6OUL - chains J and L of the 9 polymer chains in the assembly; structure by electron microscopy, 3.40 A resolution.

== Chain J ==
Name: DNA-directed RNA polymerase subunit beta'
From: Escherichia coli
Notes: EC 2.7.7.6
Reference sequence: U9YPW3 (U9YPW3_ECOLX); numbering as in UniProt (aligned over 2-1407)
Chain sequence (1430 residues; row label = number of the first residue in the row):
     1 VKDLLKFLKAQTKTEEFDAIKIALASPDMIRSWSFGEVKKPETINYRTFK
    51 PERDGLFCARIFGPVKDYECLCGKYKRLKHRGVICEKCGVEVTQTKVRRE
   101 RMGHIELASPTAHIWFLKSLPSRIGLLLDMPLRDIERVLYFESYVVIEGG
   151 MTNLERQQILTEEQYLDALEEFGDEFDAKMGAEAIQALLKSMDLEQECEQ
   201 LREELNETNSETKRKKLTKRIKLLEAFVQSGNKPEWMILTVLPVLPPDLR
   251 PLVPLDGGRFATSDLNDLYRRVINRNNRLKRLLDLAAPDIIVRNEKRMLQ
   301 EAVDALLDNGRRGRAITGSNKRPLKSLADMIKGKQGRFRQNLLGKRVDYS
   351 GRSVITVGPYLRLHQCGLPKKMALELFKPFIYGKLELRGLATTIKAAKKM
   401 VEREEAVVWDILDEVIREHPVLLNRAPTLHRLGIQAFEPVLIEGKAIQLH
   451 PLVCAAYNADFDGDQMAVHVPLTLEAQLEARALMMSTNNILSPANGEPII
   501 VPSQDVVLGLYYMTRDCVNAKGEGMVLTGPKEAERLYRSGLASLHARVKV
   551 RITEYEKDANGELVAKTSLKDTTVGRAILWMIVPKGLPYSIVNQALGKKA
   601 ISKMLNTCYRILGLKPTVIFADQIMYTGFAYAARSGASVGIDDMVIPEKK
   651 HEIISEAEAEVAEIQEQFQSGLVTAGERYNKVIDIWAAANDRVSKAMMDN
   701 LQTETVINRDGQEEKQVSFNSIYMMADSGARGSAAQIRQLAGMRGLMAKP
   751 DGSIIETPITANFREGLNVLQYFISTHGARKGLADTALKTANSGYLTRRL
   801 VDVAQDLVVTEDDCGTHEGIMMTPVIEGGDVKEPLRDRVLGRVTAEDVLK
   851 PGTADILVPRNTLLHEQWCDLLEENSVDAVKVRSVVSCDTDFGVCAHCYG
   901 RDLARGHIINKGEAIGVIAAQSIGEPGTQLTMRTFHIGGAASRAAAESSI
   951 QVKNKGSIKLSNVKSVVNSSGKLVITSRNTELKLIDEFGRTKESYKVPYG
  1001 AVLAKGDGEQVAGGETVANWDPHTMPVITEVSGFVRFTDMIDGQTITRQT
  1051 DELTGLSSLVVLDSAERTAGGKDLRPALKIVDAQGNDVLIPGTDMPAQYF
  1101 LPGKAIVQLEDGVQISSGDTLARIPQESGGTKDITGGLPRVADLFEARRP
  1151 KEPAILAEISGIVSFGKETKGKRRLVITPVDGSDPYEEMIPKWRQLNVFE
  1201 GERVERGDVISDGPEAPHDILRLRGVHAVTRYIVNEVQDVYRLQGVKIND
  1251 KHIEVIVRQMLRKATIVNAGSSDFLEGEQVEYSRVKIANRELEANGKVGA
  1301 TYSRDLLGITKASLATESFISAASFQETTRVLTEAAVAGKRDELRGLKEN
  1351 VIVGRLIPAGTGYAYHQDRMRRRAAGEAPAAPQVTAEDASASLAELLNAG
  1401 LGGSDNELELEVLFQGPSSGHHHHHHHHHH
Not modelled in the structure: 1-15, 932-947, 1127-1133, 1376-1430
Construct notes: expression tag (1, 1408-1430)
Bound ions: Zn2+ site 1: Cys70, Cys72, Cys85, Cys88; Mg2+ near Asp464 (its only coordinating residue here); Zn2+ site 2: Cys814, Cys888, Cys895, Cys898
Ligand contacts: chapso (1N7): Leu255, Gly257, Arg259

== Chain L ==
Name: RNA polymerase sigma factor RpoD
From: Escherichia coli
Reference sequence: Q0P6L9 (Q0P6L9_ECOLX); residues 1-613 here = UniProt positions 1-613
Chain sequence (616 residues; row label = number of the first residue in the row; numbers below 1 keep their minus sign (Ser-2 is residue -2)):
    -2 SEFMEQNPQSQLKLLVTRGKEQGYLTYAEVNDHLPEDIVDSDQIEDIIQM
    48 INDMGIQVMEEAPDADDLMLAENTADEDAAEAAAQVLSSVESEIGRTTDP
    98 VRMYMREMGTVELLTREGEIDIAKRIEDGINQVQCSVAEYPEAITYLLEQ
   148 YDRVEAEEARLSDLITGFVDPNAEEDLAPTATHVGSELSQEDLDDDEDED
   198 EEDGDDDSADDDNSIDPELAREKFAELRAQYVVTRDTIKAKGRSHATAQE
   248 EILKLSEVFKQFRLVPKQFDYLVNSMRVMMDRVRTQERLIMKLCVEQCKM
   298 PKKNFITLFTGNETSDTWFNAAIAMNKPWSEKLHDVSEEVHRALQKLQQI
   348 EEETGLTIEQVKDINRRMSIGEAKARRAKKEMVEANLRLVISIAKKYTNR
   398 GLQFLDLIQEGNIGLMKAVDKFEYRRGYKFSTYATWWIRQAITRSIADQA
   448 RTIRIPVHMIETINKLNRISRQMLQEMGREPTPEELAERMLMPEDKIRKV
   498 LKIAKEPISMETPIGDDEDSHLGDFIEDTTLELPLDSATTESLRAATHDV
   548 LAGLTAREAKVLRMRFGIDMNTDYTLEEVGKQFDVTRERIRQIEAKALRK
   598 LRHPSRSEVLRSFLDD
Not modelled in the structure: -2 to 89, 167-213, 237-242
Construct notes: expression tag (-2 to 0)
Ligand contacts:
  - chapso (1N7), molecule 1: Ile505, Thr509, Pro510, Ile511
  - chapso (1N7), molecule 2: Ile511, Asp513, Phe522

== How chain J and chain L interact ==
Contacting residue pairs - 92 pairs, chain J then chain L:
  Glu42(J) with Arg451(L), salt bridge
  Thr43(J) with Thr449(L), hydrogen bond (side chain-backbone); Ile450(L)
  Ile44(J) with Ile450(L), hydrophobic
  Tyr46(J) with Arg451(L); Pro453(L); Ile500(L), hydrophobic
  Leu78(J) with Asn568(L)
  Lys79(J) with Asn568(L); Thr569(L); Asp570(L), salt bridge
  Arg137(J) with Ile91(L)
  Tyr140(J) with Thr94(L); Thr95(L); Met100(L), hydrophobic
  Phe141(J) with Glu104(L)
  Glu142(J) with Ile91(L); Met100(L); Arg103(L), salt bridge
  Ser143(J) with Ile91(L)
  Pro251(J) with Met507(L)
  Leu252(J) with Thr449(L)
  Val253(J) with Ile523(L), hydrophobic
  Gly258(J) with Ala501(L)
  Arg259(J) with Lys502(L); Glu503(L), hydrogen bond (side chain-backbone); Ile505(L)
  Phe260(J) with Pro504(L); Ile505(L), hydrogen bond (backbone-backbone)
  Ala261(J) with Ile505(L); Met507(L); Ile523(L), hydrophobic
  Thr262(J) with Pro504(L); Ile505(L), hydrogen bond (backbone-backbone); Ser506(L); Met507(L), hydrogen bond (backbone-backbone)
  Asp264(J) with Ser506(L), hydrogen bond; Glu508(L)
  Arg270(J) with Thr449(L), hydrogen bond
  Asn274(J) with Gln446(L)
  Arg275(J) with Gln400(L); Asp403(L), salt bridge
  Arg278(J) with Asp403(L), salt bridge; Gln406(L); Glu407(L), salt bridge; Ile410(L); Gln446(L)
  Leu282(J) with Gln406(L); Ile410(L), hydrophobic
  Leu285(J) with Met413(L), hydrophobic
  Ala286(J) with Arg373(L)
  Ala287(J) with Arg373(L), hydrogen bond (backbone-side chain); Met413(L), hydrophobic
  Pro288(J) with Lys377(L); Met413(L)
  Asp289(J) with Lys377(L), salt bridge
  Ile290(J) with Glu104(L); Met105(L); Leu384(L), hydrophobic
  Ile291(J) with Gln406(L), hydrogen bond (backbone-side chain); Asn409(L)
  Asn294(J) with Tyr101(L); Leu402(L); Gln406(L)
  Glu295(J) with Gln406(L)
  Arg297(J) with Met100(L), hydrogen bond (side chain-backbone); Tyr101(L); Glu104(L), salt bridge
  Met298(J) with Leu402(L); Asp403(L); Gln406(L)
  Glu301(J) with Pro97(L)
  Gly313(J) with Thr95(L)
  Arg314(J) with Asp96(L), salt bridge
  Asn320(J) with Ser506(L)
  Arg322(J) with Pro510(L)
  Lys325(J) with Glu508(L), salt bridge; His518(L)
  Gln335(J) with Asp516(L), hydrogen bond (side chain-backbone); His518(L)
  Thr392(J) with Glu605(L); Val606(L); Ser609(L)
  Thr393(J) with Ser609(L); Phe610(L)
  Ile394(J) with Leu532(L), hydrophobic; Thr536(L)
  Lys395(J) with Leu532(L); Asp533(L), salt bridge; Thr536(L); Asp612(L)
  Lys398(J) with Leu532(L)
Other interface residues (no listed pair), chain J (54 interface residues in all): Thr161, Leu255, Ser263, Arg271, Arg346, Tyr382
Other interface residues (no listed pair), chain L (61 interface residues in all): Val380, Glu381, Ile405, Ala447, Arg448, Ile452, Met456, Thr509, Glu515, Asp521, Ser539

== Summary ==
54 residues of chain J face 61 of chain L across their interface, with 11 hydrogen bonds and 11 salt bridges.
Polar pairs include Glu42(J)-Arg451(L), Lys79(J)-Asp570(L) and Glu142(J)-Arg103(L). One chapso molecule is
bound between chain J and chain L. Chain L binds chapso.
Here chain J is DNA-directed RNA polymerase subunit beta' and chain L is RNA polymerase sigma factor RpoD,
both from Escherichia coli. Entry 6OUL (Cryo-EM structure of Escherichia coli RNAP polymerase bound to rpsTP2
promoter DNA) was determined by electron microscopy together with 6N57, 6N58 and 6P1K from the same study.
